Entry 6W4S (electron microscopy, 3.20 A resolution); this record covers chains F and L of the 3 polymer chains in the assembly.

== Chain F ==
Name: Solute carrier family 40 member 1
Source organism: Homo sapiens
UniProt: Q9NP59 (S40A1_HUMAN); residues 1-571 here = UniProt positions 1-571
Amino-acid sequence (605 residues; numbered 1 to 605; the number before each row is that of its first residue):
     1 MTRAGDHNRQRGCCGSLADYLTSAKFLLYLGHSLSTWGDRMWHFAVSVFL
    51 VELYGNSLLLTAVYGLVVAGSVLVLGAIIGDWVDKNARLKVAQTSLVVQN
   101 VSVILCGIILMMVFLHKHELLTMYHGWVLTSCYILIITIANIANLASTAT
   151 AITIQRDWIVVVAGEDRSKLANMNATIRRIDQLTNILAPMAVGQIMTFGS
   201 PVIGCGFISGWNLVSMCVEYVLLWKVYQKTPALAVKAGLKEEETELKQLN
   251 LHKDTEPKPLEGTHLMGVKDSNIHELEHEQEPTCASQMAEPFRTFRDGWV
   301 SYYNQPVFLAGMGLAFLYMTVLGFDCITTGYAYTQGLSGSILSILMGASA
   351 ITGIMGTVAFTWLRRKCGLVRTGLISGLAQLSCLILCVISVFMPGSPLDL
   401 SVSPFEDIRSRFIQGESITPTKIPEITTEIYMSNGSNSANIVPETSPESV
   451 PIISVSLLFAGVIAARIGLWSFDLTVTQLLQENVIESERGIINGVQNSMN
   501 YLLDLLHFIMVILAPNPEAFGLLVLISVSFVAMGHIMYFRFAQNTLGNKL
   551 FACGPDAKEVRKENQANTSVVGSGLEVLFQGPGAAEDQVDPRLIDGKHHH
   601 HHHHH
Unresolved in the structure: 1-16, 239-290, 394-450, 547-605
Construct notes: expression tag (572-605)
Curated features (UniProtKB/Swiss-Prot):
  - binding site (Fe cation): Asp-39, His-43, Cys-326, His-507
  - glycosylation: Asn-434 (N-linked (GlcNAc...) asparagine)
  - natural variant: Tyr-64 (Y64N: In HFE4), Ala-77 (A77D: In HFE4), Gly-80 (G80S: In HFE4; G80V: In HFE4), Asn-144 (N144D: In HFE4; N144H: In HFE4; N144T: In HFE4), Asp-157 (D157G: In HFE4), Val-162 (deletion: In HFE4), Asn-174 (N174I: In iron overload), Asp-181 (D181V: In HFE4), Gln-182 (Q182H: In HFE4), Gln-248 (Q248H: Associated with mild anemia and a tendency to iron loading. Prevents hepcidin/HAMP-induced degradation. Protects against severe malaria disease), Gly-267 (G267D: In HFE4), Asp-270 (D270V: In HFE4), 3 further natural variant entries in UniProt
  - mutagenesis: Arg-88 (R88G: Reduces protein stability. Loss of cell surface localization. Loss of iron export activity. Increases intracellular manganese), Asp-157 (D157Y: Loss of iron export activity. Loss of cell surface localization. Increases intracellular manganese), Leu-170 (L170F: Loss of iron export activity), Lys-236 (K236R: No loss of ubiquitination; when associated with R-253), Lys-240 (K240E: Loss of HAMP-induced endocytosis), Lys-253 (K253R: No loss of ubiquitination; when associated with R-236), Cys-326 (C326S: Complete loss of HAMP-dependent ubiquitination. Does not affect protein stability. Does not affect cell surface localization), Ser-338 (S338R: Reduces protein stability), Tyr-501 (Y501C: About 90% loss of HAMP binding), Asp-504 (D504N: About 95% loss of HAMP binding)
From the paper describing this entry:
  - contacts within the chain: Asp-157/Arg-489 (salt bridge)

== Chain L ==
Name: Fab45D8 Light Chain
Source organism: Mus musculus
Amino-acid sequence (218 residues; row label = number of the first residue in the row):
     1 DIVLTQSPASLPVSLGQRATISCRASKSVSASAYSYMHWYQQKPGQPPKP
    51 LIYLASNLESGVPARFSGSGSGTDFTLNIHPVEEEDAATYYCQHNRELPY
   101 TFGGGTKLEIKRADAAPTVSIFPPSSEQLTSGGASVVCFLNNFYPKDINV
   151 KWKIDGSERQNGVLNSWTDQDSKDSTYSMSSTLTLTKDEYERHNSYTCEA
   201 THKTSTSPIVKSFNRNEC
Unresolved in the structure: 112-218
Disulfide bonds: Cys-23/Cys-92

== How chain F and chain L interact ==
Contacting residue pairs (11; chain F residue first):
  Glu-52(F) with Ser-32(L), hydrogen bond (backbone-side chain); Tyr-34(L), hydrogen bond
  Leu-53(F) with Ser-32(L), hydrogen bond (backbone-side chain)
  Tyr-54(F) with Ser-32(L), hydrogen bond (backbone-side chain)
  Gly-55(F) with Ser-32(L)
  Lys-117(F) with Tyr-34(L), hydrogen bond
  His-118(F) with Tyr-36(L), hydrogen bond
  Leu-121(F) with Tyr-36(L)
  Thr-122(F) with Asn-95(L), hydrogen bond (side chain-backbone); Arg-96(L), hydrogen bond (side chain-backbone)
  Met-123(F) with Tyr-100(L)
Other interface residues (no listed pair), chain F (10 interface residues in all): Val-51
Other interface residues (no listed pair), chain L (10 interface residues in all): Ala-33, Leu-54, Glu-97, Leu-98

== In short ==
The chain F/chain L interface involves 10 residues from each chain; the contacts include 8 hydrogen bonds.
Polar pairs include Glu-52(F)/Ser-32(L), Glu-52(F)/Tyr-34(L) and Leu-53(F)/Ser-32(L). Curated annotation
(UniProt) lists 4 Fe cation-binding residues and 10 mutagenesis sites on chain F. The paper reports contacts
within the chain involving Asp-157(F) and Arg-489(F).
Here chain F is Solute carrier family 40 member 1 (Homo sapiens) and chain L is Fab45D8 Light Chain (Mus
musculus). Entry 6W4S (Structure of apo human ferroportin in lipid nanodisc) was determined by electron
microscopy (same publication as 6W4V and 6WBV).
